8UP2 - chains A and B of the 3 polymer chains in the assembly; structure by X-ray diffraction, 1.60 A resolution.

# Chain A
Molecule: Human-mouse chimeric immunoglobulin heavy chain, Fd fragment
Organism: Mus musculus
Sequence (223 residues; numbered 1 to 223; the number before each row is that of its first residue):
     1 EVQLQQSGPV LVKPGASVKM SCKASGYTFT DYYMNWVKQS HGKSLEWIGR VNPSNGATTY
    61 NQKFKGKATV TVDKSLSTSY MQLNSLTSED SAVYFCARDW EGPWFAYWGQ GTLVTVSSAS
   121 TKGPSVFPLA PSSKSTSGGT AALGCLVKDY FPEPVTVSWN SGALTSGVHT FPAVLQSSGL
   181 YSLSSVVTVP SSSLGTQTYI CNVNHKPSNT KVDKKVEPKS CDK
Unresolved in the structure: 132-140, 219-223
Disulfide bonds: C22-C96, C145-C201

# Chain B
Molecule: Human-mouse chimeric immunoglobulin, kappa light chain
Organism: Mus musculus
Sequence (220 residues; numbered 1 to 220; the number before each row is that of its first residue):
     1 DVVMTQTPLT LSVTIGQPAS ISCKSSQTLF YSKGKTYLNW LFQRPGQSPK RLIYLVSKLD
    61 SGVPDRFSGS GSGTDFTLKI SRVEAEDLGV YYCLQSTHFP YTFGGGTKLE IKRTVAAPSV
   121 FIFPPSDEQL KSGTASVVCL LNNFYPREAK VQWKVDNALQ SGNSQESVTE QDSKDSTYSL
   181 SSTLTLSKAD YEKHKVYACE VTHQGLSSPV TKSFNRGECS
Unresolved in the structure: 218-220
Disulfide bonds: C23-C93, C139-C199

# Chain A / chain B interface
Pairs across the interface (68; chain A residue first):
  N35(A) - Y101(B)
  Q39(A) - Q43(B)  hydrogen bond
  Q39(A) - Y92(B)  hydrogen bond
  K43(A) - Y92(B)
  S44(A) - Y92(B)
  S44(A) - G104(B)  hydrogen bond (side chain-backbone)
  S44(A) - G105(B)
  L45(A) - Y92(B)  hydrophobic
  L45(A) - F103(B)
  W47(A) - F99(B)  hydrophobic
  W47(A) - P100(B)  hydrophobic
  W47(A) - Y101(B)
  W47(A) - F103(B)
  R50(A) - F99(B)
  R50(A) - Y101(B)  hydrogen bond
  T59(A) - F99(B)
  N61(A) - P100(B)
  F95(A) - S48(B)
  F95(A) - P49(B)
  W100(A) - N39(B)  hydrogen bond (backbone-side chain)
  W100(A) - R51(B)  hydrogen bond (backbone-side chain)
  W100(A) - L94(B)
  W100(A) - S96(B)  hydrogen bond
  W100(A) - Y101(B)  hydrophobic
  E101(A) - Y37(B)
  E101(A) - L55(B)
  E101(A) - S96(B)
  E101(A) - Y101(B)  hydrogen bond
  G102(A) - R51(B)  hydrogen bond (backbone-side chain)
  G102(A) - Y54(B)
  P103(A) - R51(B)
  P103(A) - Y54(B)  hydrophobic
  W104(A) - R51(B)  hydrogen bond (backbone-side chain)
  A106(A) - R51(B)
  W108(A) - L41(B)  hydrophobic
  W108(A) - P49(B)
  G109(A) - S48(B)  hydrogen bond (backbone-side chain)
  Q110(A) - S48(B)
  F127(A) - S126(B)
  F127(A) - E128(B)
  F127(A) - Q129(B)
  P128(A) - S126(B)
  L129(A) - F123(B)  hydrophobic
  A130(A) - F123(B)
  A142(A) - F121(B)  hydrophobic
  A142(A) - F123(B)
  L146(A) - S136(B)
  K148(A) - Q129(B)
  K148(A) - S136(B)
  H169(A) - N142(B)  hydrogen bond
  H169(A) - N143(B)  hydrogen bond
  H169(A) - S179(B)  hydrogen bond
  F171(A) - L140(B)  hydrophobic
  F171(A) - S167(B)
  F171(A) - T169(B)
  F171(A) - S179(B)
  F171(A) - L180(B)
  F171(A) - S181(B)
  P172(A) - S167(B)  hydrogen bond (backbone-side chain)
  P172(A) - V168(B)
  V174(A) - Q165(B)
  V174(A) - E166(B)
  V174(A) - S167(B)
  L175(A) - Q165(B)  hydrogen bond (backbone-side chain)
  Q176(A) - Q165(B)
  V186(A) - L140(B)  hydrophobic
  T188(A) - N142(B)
  K214(A) - E128(B)  salt bridge
Other interface residues (no listed pair), chain A (42 interface residues in all): E46, K63, F105, G111, V126, L143, S184
Other interface residues (no listed pair), chain B (40 interface residues in all): D1, Q47, S61, T134, V138

# Overview
Chain A and chain B form an interface of 42 and 40 residues respectively; the contacts include 16 hydrogen
bonds and 1 salt bridge. Polar contacts include K214(A)-E128(B), Q39(A)-Q43(B) and Q39(A)-Y92(B).
Here chain A is Human-mouse chimeric immunoglobulin heavy chain, Fd fragment and chain B is Human-mouse
chimeric immunoglobulin, kappa light chain, both from Mus musculus. Entry 8UP2 (Murine Fab JAR 4 bound to
meningococcal Factor H binding protein) was determined by X-ray diffraction.
